Entry 3J1O (electron microscopy, 16.00 A resolution (very low resolution: no residue pairs are listed; an interface is given only as per-side residue counts)); this record covers chains H and I of the 7 polymer chains in the assembly.

# Chain H
Molecule: Mediator of RNA polymerase II transcription subunit 11
Organism: Saccharomyces cerevisiae
UniProtKB: A0A0D3YMY9 (A0A0D3YMY9_YEASX); residues 1-131 here = UniProt positions 1-131
Chain sequence (131 residues; numbered 1 to 131; the number before each row is that of its first residue):
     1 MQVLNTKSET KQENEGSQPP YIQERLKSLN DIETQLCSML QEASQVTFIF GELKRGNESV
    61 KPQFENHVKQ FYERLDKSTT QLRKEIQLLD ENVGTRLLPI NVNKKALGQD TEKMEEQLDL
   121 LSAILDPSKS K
Disordered / not traced: 1-20, 94-108, 130-131
Differences from the reference sequence: engineered mutation G16 (Thr in A0A0D3YMY9), S17 (Met in A0A0D3YMY9)

# Chain I
Molecule: Mediator of RNA polymerase II transcription subunit 17
Organism: Saccharomyces cerevisiae
UniProtKB: P32569 (MED17_YEAST); residue numbers follow UniProt; this construct covers 197-616, 669-687
Chain sequence (484 residues; row label = number of the first residue in the row; note: 7 numbers in that range are skipped by the numbering (no residue carries them; nothing is unmodelled there); X marks 45 residues of unknown identity (built as UNK)):
   197 QEQFVKRRRD MLEHINLAMN ESSLALEFVS LLLSSVKEST GMSSMSPFLR KVVKPSSLNS
   257 DKIPYVAPTK KEYIELDILN KGWKLQSLNE SKDLLRASFN KLSSILQNEH DYWNKIMQSI
   317 SNKDVIFKIR DRTSGQKLLA IKYGYEDSGS TYKHDRGIAN IRNNIESQNL DLIPHSSSVF
   377 KGTDFVHSVK KFLRVRIFTK IESEDDYILS GESVMDRDSE SEEAETKDIR KQIQLLKKII
   437 FEKELMYQIK KECALLISYG VSIENENKVI IELPNEKFEI ELLSLDDDSI VNHEQDLPKI
   497 NDKRANLMLV MLRLLLVVIF KKTLRSRISS PHGLINLNVD DDILIIRPIL GKVRFANYKL
   557 LLKKIIKDYV LDIVPGSSIT ETEVEREQPQ ENKNIDDENI TKLNKEIRAF DKLLNIPRRE
  1094 XXXXXXXX
  1028 XXXXXXXXXX X
  1316 XXXXXXXX
  1619 XXXXXXXXX
  1719 XXXXXXXXX
   669 EVEDFLHFIV AEYIQQKKV
Disordered / not traced: 246-264, 316-422, 529-543, 576-599, 687
UniProt features mapped onto this chain:
  - mutagenesis: G353 (G353C: In SRB4-1; suppresses the phenotypic defects of an RNA polymerase II CTD truncation)

# Chain H / chain I interface
At this resolution (16 A) residue pairs are not listed: 6 residues of chain H and 8 of chain I lie at the interface.

# In short
Chain H and chain I form an interface of 6 and 8 residues respectively. Curated annotation (UniProt) lists one
mutagenesis site on chain I.
Here chain H is Mediator of RNA polymerase II transcription subunit 11 and chain I is Mediator of RNA
polymerase II transcription subunit 17, both from Saccharomyces cerevisiae. Entry 3J1O (Cryo-EM map of a yeast
minimal preinitiation complex interacting with the Mediator Head module) was determined by electron microscopy
together with 3J1N from the same study.
